9NR7 - chains C and H of the 8 polymer chains in the assembly; structure by electron microscopy, 4.18 A resolution (low resolution: residue-level contacts below are approximate; hydrogen-bond / salt-bridge calls are withheld).

== Chain C ==
Name: Glutamate receptor 1
Source organism: Rattus norvegicus
UniProtKB: P19490 (GRIA1_RAT); residues 389-815 here correspond to UniProt positions 407-833 (UniProt number = residue number + 18)
Chain sequence (427 residues; row label = number of the first residue in the row):
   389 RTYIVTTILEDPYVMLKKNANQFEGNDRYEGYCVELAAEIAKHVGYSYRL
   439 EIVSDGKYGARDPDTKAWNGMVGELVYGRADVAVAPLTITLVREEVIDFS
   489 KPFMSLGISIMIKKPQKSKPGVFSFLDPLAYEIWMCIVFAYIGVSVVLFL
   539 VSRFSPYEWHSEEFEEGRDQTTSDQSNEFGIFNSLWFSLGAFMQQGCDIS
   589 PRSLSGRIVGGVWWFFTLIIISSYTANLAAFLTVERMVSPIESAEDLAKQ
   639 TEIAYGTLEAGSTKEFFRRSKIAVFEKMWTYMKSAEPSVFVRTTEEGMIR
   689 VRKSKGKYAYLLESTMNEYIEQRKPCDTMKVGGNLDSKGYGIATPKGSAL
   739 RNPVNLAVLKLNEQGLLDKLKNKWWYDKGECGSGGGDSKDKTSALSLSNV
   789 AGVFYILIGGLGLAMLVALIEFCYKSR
Not modelled in the structure: 544-565, 815
Disulfide bonds: Cys714-Cys769
Small-molecule neighbours: ZK1 ({[7-morpholin-4-yl-2,3-dioxo-6-(trifluoromethyl)-3,4-dihydroquinoxalin-1(2H)-yl]methyl}phosphonic acid): Glu398, Tyr401, Tyr446, Pro474, Leu475, Thr476, Arg481, Gly649, Ser650, Thr682, Met704, Tyr728
UniProt features mapped onto this chain:
  - binding site (L-glutamate): Pro474, Thr476, Arg481, Ser650, Thr651, Glu701
  - modified residue (Phosphoserine): Ser627, Ser692
  - lipidation (S-palmitoyl cysteine): Cys585, Cys811

== Chain H ==
Name: Voltage-dependent calcium channel gamma-2 subunit
Source organism: Rattus norvegicus
UniProtKB: Q71RJ2 (CCG2_RAT); residue numbers follow UniProt; this construct covers 5-208
Chain sequence (204 residues; each row starts with the number of its first residue):
     5 DRGVQMLLTTVGAFAAFSLMTIAVGTDYWLYSRGVCKTKSVSENETSKKN
    55 EEVMTHSGLWRTCCLEGNFKGLCKQIDHFPEDADYEADTAEYFLRAVRAS
   105 SIFPILSVILLFMGGLCIAASEFYKTRHNIILSAGIFFVSAGLSNIIGII
   155 VYISANAGDPSKSDSKKNSYSYGWSFYFGALSFIIAEMVGVLAVHMFIDR
   205 HKQL
Not modelled in the structure: 5, 41-54, 83-92, 166-173
Disulfide bonds: Cys40-Cys68, Cys67-Cys77
UniProt features mapped onto this chain:
  - glycosylation: Asn48 (N-linked (GlcNAc...) asparagine)

== How chain C and chain H interact ==
Pairs across the interface (13):
  Tyr519(C) - Ser175(H)
  Tyr519(C) - Tyr176(H)
  Cys524(C) - Ile154(H)
  Phe527(C) - Phe187(H)
  Phe527(C) - Ile188(H)
  Gly531(C) - Glu191(H)
  Val534(C) - Glu191(H)
  Phe537(C) - Val198(H)
  Phe537(C) - Ile202(H)
  Leu538(C) - Ile140(H)
  Leu538(C) - Val198(H)
  Arg541(C) - His205(H)
  Ile569(C) - His199(H)
Other interface residues (no listed pair), chain C (12 interface residues in all): Glu520, Met523, Ile530
Other interface residues (no listed pair), chain H (16 interface residues in all): Val143, Ile157, Tyr174, Gly194, Val195

== Overview ==
12 residues of chain C face 16 of chain H across their interface. Ligands of chain C: compound ZK1. From
UniProt: 6 L-glutamate-binding residues on chain C.
Chain C is Glutamate receptor 1 and chain H is Voltage-dependent calcium channel gamma-2 subunit, both from
Rattus norvegicus; the structure, The structure of GluA1/A4 LBD-TMD in Noelin-AMPAR complex, was determined by
electron microscopy (same publication as 9NR9 and 9NRA).
